PDB entry 1QWS | X-ray diffraction, 1.90 A resolution | chains B and D of the 4 polymer chains in the assembly

[Chain B (and D)]
Protein: Catalase HPII
Organism: Escherichia coli
Notes: EC 1.11.1.6; chain D of this document is another copy of the same molecule, construct and numbering; everything in this record applies to it too
UniProtKB: P21179 (CATE_ECOLI); residue numbers follow UniProt; this construct covers 1-753
Chain sequence (753 residues; each row starts with the number of its first residue):
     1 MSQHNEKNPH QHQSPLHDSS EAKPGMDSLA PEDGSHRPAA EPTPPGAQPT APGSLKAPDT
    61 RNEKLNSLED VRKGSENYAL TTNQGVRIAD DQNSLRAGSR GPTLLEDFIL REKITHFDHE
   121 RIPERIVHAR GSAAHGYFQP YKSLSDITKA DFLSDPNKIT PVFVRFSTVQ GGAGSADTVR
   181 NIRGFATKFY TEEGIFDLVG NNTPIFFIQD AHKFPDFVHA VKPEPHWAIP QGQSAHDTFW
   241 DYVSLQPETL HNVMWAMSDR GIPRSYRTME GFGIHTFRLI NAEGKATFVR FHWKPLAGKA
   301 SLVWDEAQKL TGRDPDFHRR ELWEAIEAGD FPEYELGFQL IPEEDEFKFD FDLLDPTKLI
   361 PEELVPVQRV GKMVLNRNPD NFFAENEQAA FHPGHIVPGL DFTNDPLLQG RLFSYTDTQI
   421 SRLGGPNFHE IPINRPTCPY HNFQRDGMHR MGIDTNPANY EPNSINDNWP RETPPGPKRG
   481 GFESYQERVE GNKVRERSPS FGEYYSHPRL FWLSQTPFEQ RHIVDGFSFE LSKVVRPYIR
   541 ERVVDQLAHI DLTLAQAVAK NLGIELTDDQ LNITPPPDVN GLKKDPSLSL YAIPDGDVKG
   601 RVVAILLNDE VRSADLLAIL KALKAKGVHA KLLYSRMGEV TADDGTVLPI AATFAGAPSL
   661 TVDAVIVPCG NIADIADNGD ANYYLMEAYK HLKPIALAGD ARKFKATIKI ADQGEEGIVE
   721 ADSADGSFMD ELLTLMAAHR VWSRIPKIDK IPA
Unresolved in the structure: 1-26
Differences from the reference sequence: engineered mutation Asn181 (Asp in P21179)
Bound ions: heme Fe near Tyr415 (its only coordinating residue here)
Ligand contacts: heme (HEM): Arg125, Ile126, Val127, His128, Arg165, Ser167, Gly184, Phe185, Ala186, Val199, Gly200, Asn201, Phe206, Ala211, Phe214, Ile274, His275, Phe391, Leu407, Gly410, Arg411, Ser414, Tyr415, Thr418, Gln419, Arg422
Reported in the primary citation:
  - mutagenesis - V169F, V169I, D181N: decreased catalytic activity
  - mutagenesis - V169W: abolished expression
  - mutagenesis - R180A, R180K: unchanged catalytic activity
  - catalytic residues: His128 (citing earlier work)

[Chain B / chain D interface]
Contacting residue pairs (282; chain B residue first):
  Asp27(B) with Asp467(D); Asn468(D), hydrogen bond; Arg471(D), salt bridge
  Leu29(B) with Pro462(D), hydrophobic; Asn463(D); Ser464(D); Asp467(D); Asn468(D)
  Ala30(B) with Ser464(D); Asp467(D), hydrogen bond (backbone-side chain)
  His36(B) with Ser464(D); Ile465(D)
  Pro52(B) with Thr455(D)
  Ser54(B) with Thr455(D)
  Leu55(B) with Thr455(D)
  Val71(B) with Met451(D); Gly452(D); Ile453(D), hydrogen bond (backbone-backbone)
  Arg72(B) with Ile453(D)
  Lys73(B) with Tyr440(D), hydrogen bond (side chain-backbone); His441(D); Ile453(D), hydrogen bond (backbone-backbone); Asp454(D); Thr455(D), hydrogen bond (backbone-backbone)
  Gly74(B) with His441(D); Thr455(D)
  Ser75(B) with Asn456(D); Asn466(D), hydrogen bond; Trp469(D); Pro470(D)
  Glu76(B) with Trp469(D)
  Asn77(B) with Trp469(D)
  Tyr78(B) with His441(D); Trp469(D); Pro470(D); Arg471(D), hydrogen bond (backbone-backbone)
  Ala79(B) with His441(D); Pro470(D); Arg471(D); Thr473(D)
  Leu80(B) with His441(D); Asn442(D); Phe443(D), hydrophobic; Pro470(D); Arg471(D), hydrogen bond (backbone-backbone); Glu472(D)
  Thr81(B) with Tyr440(D); His441(D), hydrogen bond (backbone-backbone); Asn442(D), hydrogen bond (backbone-side chain)
  Thr82(B) with Tyr440(D); Asn442(D)
  Asn83(B) with His429(D); Pro436(D); Tyr440(D); Asn442(D), hydrogen bond; Gln444(D), hydrogen bond
  Gln84(B) with Gly194(D); Ile195(D), hydrogen bond (backbone-backbone); His395(D); His429(D); Pro436(D)
  Gly85(B) with Glu193(D); Gly194(D); Cys438(D); Pro439(D)
  Val86(B) with Glu193(D); Ile396(D); Phe482(D), hydrophobic
  Arg87(B) with Thr473(D); Arg479(D), hydrogen bond (side chain-backbone); Gly480(D); Gly481(D); Phe482(D), hydrogen bond (backbone-backbone)
  Ile88(B) with Glu472(D); Thr473(D), hydrogen bond (backbone-backbone)
  Ala89(B) with Glu472(D); Thr473(D); Gly481(D); Phe482(D)
  Asp90(B) with Glu472(D)
  Asp91(B) with Glu461(D); Glu472(D), hydrogen bond (backbone-side chain)
  Gln92(B) with Glu461(D), hydrogen bond; Glu472(D), hydrogen bond
  Leu95(B) with Ser484(D)
  Ala97(B) with Val489(D), hydrophobic
  Leu105(B) with Gln409(D); Phe413(D), hydrophobic
  Glu106(B) with Phe402(D); Gln409(D), hydrogen bond; Leu412(D)
  Phe108(B) with Gly394(D); Phe402(D), hydrophobic; Phe482(D), hydrophobic
  Arg111(B) with Leu412(D), hydrogen bond (side chain-backbone); Phe413(D); Thr416(D)
  Glu112(B) with Gln444(D), hydrogen bond
  Lys113(B) with Gln444(D)
  Thr115(B) with Thr416(D); Ile420(D)
  His116(B) with Pro426(D); Asn427(D), hydrogen bond; Gln444(D); Arg445(D), hydrogen bond (side chain-backbone); Asp446(D); Arg450(D)
  His119(B) with Ile420(D); Pro426(D); Gly447(D)
  Glu120(B) with Arg445(D); Asp446(D); Gly447(D), hydrogen bond (backbone-backbone)
  Arg121(B) with Asp446(D), salt bridge
  Ile122(B) with Met448(D)
  Pro123(B) with Met448(D)
  Glu193(B) with Gly85(D); Val86(D)
  Gly194(B) with Gln84(D); Gly85(D)
  Ile195(B) with Gln84(D), hydrogen bond (backbone-backbone)
  Asp380(B) with Ile453(D); Asp454(D); Thr455(D)
  Asn381(B) with Asp454(D)
  Phe383(B) with Asp446(D); Gly447(D); Arg450(D)
  Ala384(B) with Ile453(D), hydrophobic
  Glu385(B) with Ile453(D)
  Gln388(B) with Gly447(D); His449(D); Arg450(D), hydrogen bond (side chain-backbone)
  Gly394(B) with Phe108(D)
  His395(B) with Gln84(D)
  Ile396(B) with Val86(D)
  Phe402(B) with Glu106(D); Phe108(D), hydrophobic
  Gln409(B) with Leu105(D); Glu106(D), hydrogen bond
  Leu412(B) with Glu106(D); Arg111(D), hydrogen bond (backbone-side chain)
  Phe413(B) with Leu105(D), hydrophobic; Arg111(D)
  Thr416(B) with Arg111(D); Thr115(D)
  Ile420(B) with Thr115(D); His119(D)
  Ser421(B) with Met448(D)
  Arg422(B) with Met448(D)
  Leu423(B) with Met448(D); His449(D)
  Gly424(B) with Met448(D); His449(D), hydrogen bond (backbone-side chain)
  Pro426(B) with His116(D); His119(D)
  Asn427(B) with His116(D), hydrogen bond
  His429(B) with Asn83(D); Gln84(D)
  Glu430(B) with Met451(D)
  Pro432(B) with Met451(D)
  Pro436(B) with Asn83(D); Gln84(D)
  Cys438(B) with Gly85(D)
  Pro439(B) with Thr81(D); Gly85(D)
  Tyr440(B) with Lys73(D), hydrogen bond; Thr81(D); Thr82(D); Asn83(D)
  His441(B) with Gly74(D); Tyr78(D); Ala79(D); Leu80(D); Thr81(D), hydrogen bond (backbone-backbone)
  Asn442(B) with Leu80(D); Thr81(D), hydrogen bond (side chain-backbone); Thr82(D); Asn83(D), hydrogen bond
  Phe443(B) with Leu80(D), hydrophobic
  Gln444(B) with Asn83(D), hydrogen bond; Glu112(D), hydrogen bond; Lys113(D); His116(D)
  Arg445(B) with His116(D), hydrogen bond (backbone-side chain); Glu120(D)
  Asp446(B) with His116(D); Glu120(D); Arg121(D), salt bridge; Phe383(D)
  Gly447(B) with His119(D); Glu120(D), hydrogen bond (backbone-backbone); Phe383(D); Gln388(D)
  Met448(B) with Ile122(D), hydrophobic; Pro123(D); Ser421(D); Arg422(D); Leu423(D); Gly424(D), hydrogen bond (side chain-backbone); His449(D)
  His449(B) with Gln388(D); Asn427(D); Ile431(D); His449(D)
  Arg450(B) with Lys73(D); His116(D); Phe383(D); Gln388(D), hydrogen bond (backbone-side chain)
  Met451(B) with Val71(D); Glu430(D); Pro432(D); Met451(D), hydrophobic
  Gly452(B) with Val71(D); Lys73(D)
  Ile453(B) with Val71(D), hydrogen bond (backbone-backbone); Arg72(D); Lys73(D), hydrogen bond (backbone-backbone); Asp380(D); Glu385(D)
  Asp454(B) with Lys73(D), salt bridge; Asp380(D); Asn381(D)
  Thr455(B) with Pro52(D); Ser54(D); Leu55(D); Lys73(D), hydrogen bond (backbone-backbone); Gly74(D); Asp380(D)
  Asn456(B) with Ser75(D)
  Pro457(B) with Arg37(D)
  Glu461(B) with Asp91(D); Gln92(D), hydrogen bond
  Pro462(B) with Leu29(D), hydrophobic
  Asn463(B) with Leu29(D)
  Ser464(B) with Leu29(D); Ala30(D); His36(D)
  Ile465(B) with His36(D); Arg37(D), hydrogen bond (backbone-side chain)
  Asn466(B) with Arg37(D), hydrogen bond; Ser75(D), hydrogen bond
  Asp467(B) with Ser28(D); Leu29(D), hydrogen bond (side chain-backbone); Ala30(D), hydrogen bond (side chain-backbone)
  Asn468(B) with Asp27(D); Leu29(D)
  Trp469(B) with Ser75(D); Glu76(D); Asn77(D); Tyr78(D)
  Pro470(B) with Ser75(D); Tyr78(D); Ala79(D); Leu80(D)
  Arg471(B) with Asp27(D); Ser28(D); Tyr78(D), hydrogen bond (backbone-backbone); Ala79(D); Leu80(D), hydrogen bond (backbone-backbone)
  Glu472(B) with Leu80(D); Ile88(D); Ala89(D); Asp90(D); Asp91(D), hydrogen bond (side chain-backbone); Gln92(D), hydrogen bond
  Thr473(B) with Ala79(D); Arg87(D); Ile88(D), hydrogen bond (backbone-backbone); Ala89(D)
  Pro475(B) with Ala89(D)
  Arg479(B) with Arg87(D), hydrogen bond (backbone-side chain)
  Gly480(B) with Arg87(D)
  Gly481(B) with Arg87(D); Ala89(D)
  Phe482(B) with Val86(D), hydrophobic; Arg87(D), hydrogen bond (backbone-backbone); Ala89(D); Phe108(D), hydrophobic
  Ser484(B) with Leu95(D)
  Val489(B) with Ala97(D), hydrophobic
  Lys493(B) with Pro102(D)
Interface residues without a listed pair, chain B (125 interface residues in all): Ser28, Arg37, Leu68, Pro102, Ile109, Val397, Pro398, Asp401, Asn404, Gly410, Phe428, Ile431
Interface residues without a listed pair, chain D (127 interface residues in all): Leu68, Ile109, Ala384, Val397, Pro398, Asp401, Asn404, Gly410, Phe428, Asn434, Arg435, Pro457, Pro475, Lys493

[Overview]
125 residues of chain B and 127 residues of chain D are in contact, with 58 hydrogen bonds and 4 salt bridges.
Polar pairs include Asp27(B)-Arg471(D), Arg121(B)-Asp446(D) and Asp454(B)-Lys73(D). Ligands of chain B: heme.
From the paper: the catalytic residue His128(B); V169F, V169I and D181N of chain B reduce catalytic activity;
6 substitutions were tested in all.
Chain B and chain D are both Catalase HPII (Escherichia coli); the structure, Structure of the D181N variant
of catalase HPII from E. coli, was determined by X-ray diffraction, deposited together with 1P7Y, 1P7Z, 1P80
and 1P81.
